Entry 6JC7 (X-ray diffraction, 2.20 A resolution); this record covers chains A and B.

# Chain A (and B)
Molecule: CrmG
From: Actinoalloteichus sp. WH1-2216-6
Notes: chain B of this document is another copy of the same molecule, construct and numbering; everything in this record applies to it too
UniProtKB: H8Y6N2 (H8Y6N2_9PSEU); residue numbers follow UniProt; this construct covers 1-523
Amino-acid sequence (523 residues; numbered 1 to 523; the number before each row is that of its first residue):
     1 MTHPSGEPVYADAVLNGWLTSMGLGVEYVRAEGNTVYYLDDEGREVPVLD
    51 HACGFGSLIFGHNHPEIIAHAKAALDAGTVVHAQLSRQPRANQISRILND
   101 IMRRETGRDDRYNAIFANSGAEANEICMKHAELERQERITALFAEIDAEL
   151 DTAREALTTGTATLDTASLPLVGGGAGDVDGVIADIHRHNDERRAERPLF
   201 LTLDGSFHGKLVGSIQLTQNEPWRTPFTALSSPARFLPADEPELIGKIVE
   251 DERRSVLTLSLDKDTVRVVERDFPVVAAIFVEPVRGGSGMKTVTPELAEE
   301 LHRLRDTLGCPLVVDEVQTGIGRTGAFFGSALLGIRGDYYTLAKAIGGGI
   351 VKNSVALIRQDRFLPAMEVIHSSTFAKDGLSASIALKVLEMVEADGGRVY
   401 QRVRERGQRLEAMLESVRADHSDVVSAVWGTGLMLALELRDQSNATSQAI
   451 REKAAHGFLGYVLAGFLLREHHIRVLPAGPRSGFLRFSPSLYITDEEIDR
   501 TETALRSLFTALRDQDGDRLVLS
Disordered / not traced: 1-5, 173-177, 263, 523
Small-molecule neighbours:
  - PLP-Ala (F0G; (E)-N-({3-hydroxy-2-methyl-5-[(phosphonooxy)methyl]pyridin-4-yl}methylidene)-L-alanine), molecule 1: F55, S119, G120, A121, N124, F207, H208, G209, E282, D315, V317, Q318, K344, R486
  - PLP-Ala (F0G), molecule 2: S373, T374, F375
What the authors report for this chain:
  - catalytic residues: K344 (citing earlier work)
  - mutagenesis - W223A: increased catalytic activity on PLP conversion to PMP
  - binding site for PLP-Ala: Q318, R486

# How chain A and chain B interact
Pairs across the interface (195; chain A residue first):
  P8(A) - R111(B)
  V9(A) - N92(B)
  V9(A) - R111(B)
  V9(A) - Q360(B)  hydrogen bond (backbone-side chain)
  Y10(A) - N92(B)  hydrogen bond (backbone-side chain)
  Y10(A) - S95(B)  hydrogen bond (backbone-side chain)
  Y10(A) - R96(B)
  Y10(A) - N99(B)
  Y10(A) - R111(B)
  Y10(A) - Y112(B)
  Y10(A) - N113(B)
  Y10(A) - A114(B)  hydrogen bond (backbone-backbone)
  A11(A) - N92(B)  hydrogen bond (backbone-side chain)
  A11(A) - N113(B)
  A11(A) - A114(B)
  D12(A) - A91(B)
  D12(A) - N113(B)
  D12(A) - E368(B)
  D12(A) - K377(B)  salt bridge
  A13(A) - E368(B)  hydrogen bond (backbone-side chain)
  V14(A) - P365(B)  hydrophobic
  V14(A) - E368(B)  hydrogen bond (backbone-side chain)
  L15(A) - E368(B)  hydrogen bond (backbone-side chain)
  L15(A) - K377(B)
  N16(A) - R87(B)
  L19(A) - L85(B)
  L19(A) - S86(B)
  T20(A) - R87(B)  hydrogen bond
  G25(A) - R87(B)  hydrogen bond (backbone-side chain)
  V26(A) - S86(B)
  V26(A) - R87(B)  hydrogen bond (backbone-backbone)
  E27(A) - R87(B)
  E27(A) - P89(B)
  Y28(A) - V80(B)
  Y28(A) - S86(B)
  V29(A) - V80(B)
  R30(A) - A77(B)
  R30(A) - G78(B)
  R30(A) - V80(B)
  A31(A) - G78(B)  hydrogen bond (backbone-backbone)
  A31(A) - V80(B)  hydrophobic
  G54(A) - H82(B)
  G54(A) - Q84(B)
  G54(A) - T374(B)
  F55(A) - Q84(B)
  S57(A) - H82(B)
  S57(A) - T374(B)
  L58(A) - H82(B)
  H62(A) - H82(B)
  N63(A) - G78(B)
  N63(A) - T79(B)  hydrogen bond (side chain-backbone)
  I68(A) - L75(B)  hydrophobic
  K72(A) - D76(B)  salt bridge
  L75(A) - I68(B)  hydrophobic
  D76(A) - K72(B)  salt bridge
  A77(A) - R30(B)
  G78(A) - R30(B)
  G78(A) - A31(B)  hydrogen bond (backbone-backbone)
  G78(A) - N63(B)
  T79(A) - N63(B)  hydrogen bond (backbone-side chain)
  V80(A) - Y28(B)
  V80(A) - V29(B)
  V80(A) - R30(B)
  V80(A) - A31(B)
  V81(A) - G349(B)
  V81(A) - I350(B)
  H82(A) - G54(B)
  H82(A) - S57(B)
  H82(A) - L58(B)
  H82(A) - H62(B)
  H82(A) - G349(B)  hydrogen bond (side chain-backbone)
  A83(A) - R474(B)
  Q84(A) - G54(B)
  Q84(A) - F55(B)
  Q84(A) - R474(B)  hydrogen bond (backbone-side chain)
  Q84(A) - L476(B)
  L85(A) - L19(B)
  S86(A) - L19(B)
  S86(A) - V26(B)
  S86(A) - Y28(B)
  R87(A) - N16(B)
  R87(A) - T20(B)  hydrogen bond
  R87(A) - G25(B)  hydrogen bond (side chain-backbone)
  R87(A) - V26(B)  hydrogen bond (backbone-backbone)
  R87(A) - E27(B)
  Q88(A) - D12(B)
  P89(A) - E27(B)
  A91(A) - D12(B)
  N92(A) - V9(B)
  N92(A) - Y10(B)  hydrogen bond (side chain-backbone)
  N92(A) - A11(B)  hydrogen bond (side chain-backbone)
  S95(A) - Y10(B)  hydrogen bond (side chain-backbone)
  R96(A) - Y10(B)
  N99(A) - Y10(B)
  R111(A) - P8(B)
  R111(A) - V9(B)
  R111(A) - Y10(B)
  Y112(A) - Y10(B)
  N113(A) - Y10(B)
  N113(A) - A11(B)
  A114(A) - Y10(B)  hydrogen bond (backbone-backbone)
  A114(A) - A11(B)
  A117(A) - K352(B)
  N118(A) - K352(B)  hydrogen bond
  N118(A) - F375(B)
  S119(A) - E122(B)  hydrogen bond
  E122(A) - S119(B)  hydrogen bond
  E122(A) - L211(B)
  E125(A) - L211(B)
  E125(A) - V212(B)  hydrogen bond (side chain-backbone)
  K129(A) - K210(B)  hydrogen bond (side chain-backbone)
  K129(A) - F227(B)
  E132(A) - P226(B)
  E132(A) - A229(B)
  E132(A) - L230(B)
  L133(A) - P226(B)  hydrophobic
  L133(A) - F227(B)  hydrophobic
  R135(A) - A229(B)
  Q136(A) - P226(B)
  R197(A) - A229(B)
  P198(A) - A229(B)
  P198(A) - L230(B)  hydrophobic
  K210(A) - K129(B)  hydrogen bond (backbone-side chain)
  K210(A) - I370(B)  hydrogen bond (side chain-backbone)
  K210(A) - H371(B)
  K210(A) - S372(B)  hydrogen bond
  L211(A) - E122(B)
  L211(A) - E125(B)
  L211(A) - L211(B)  hydrophobic
  V212(A) - E125(B)  hydrogen bond (backbone-side chain)
  V212(A) - G213(B)
  V212(A) - S231(B)
  G213(A) - V212(B)
  P222(A) - I370(B)
  W223(A) - V369(B)
  W223(A) - I370(B)
  P226(A) - E132(B)
  P226(A) - L133(B)  hydrophobic
  P226(A) - Q136(B)
  F227(A) - K129(B)
  F227(A) - L133(B)  hydrophobic
  F227(A) - I370(B)  hydrophobic
  A229(A) - E132(B)
  A229(A) - R135(B)
  A229(A) - R197(B)
  A229(A) - P198(B)
  A229(A) - S232(B)
  L230(A) - E132(B)
  L230(A) - P198(B)  hydrophobic
  L230(A) - F200(B)  hydrophobic
  L230(A) - S231(B)  hydrogen bond (backbone-side chain)
  L230(A) - S232(B)  hydrogen bond (backbone-backbone)
  S231(A) - L230(B)
  S232(A) - A229(B)
  S232(A) - L230(B)  hydrogen bond (side chain-backbone)
  K344(A) - T374(B)  hydrogen bond
  K344(A) - F375(B)
  G349(A) - V81(B)
  G349(A) - H82(B)
  I350(A) - V81(B)
  I350(A) - L380(B)
  K352(A) - N118(B)  hydrogen bond
  K352(A) - K352(B)  hydrogen bond (backbone-side chain)
  K352(A) - F375(B)  hydrogen bond (side chain-backbone)
  K352(A) - D378(B)  salt bridge
  K352(A) - S381(B)
  N353(A) - F375(B)
  Q360(A) - V9(B)  hydrogen bond (side chain-backbone)
  P365(A) - V14(B)  hydrophobic
  E368(A) - D12(B)  hydrogen bond (side chain-backbone)
  E368(A) - A13(B)  hydrogen bond (side chain-backbone)
  E368(A) - V14(B)  hydrogen bond (side chain-backbone)
  E368(A) - L15(B)  hydrogen bond (side chain-backbone)
  V369(A) - W223(B)
  I370(A) - K210(B)  hydrogen bond (backbone-side chain)
  I370(A) - P222(B)
  I370(A) - W223(B)
  I370(A) - F227(B)  hydrophobic
  H371(A) - K210(B)
  S372(A) - K210(B)  hydrogen bond
  T374(A) - G54(B)
  T374(A) - S57(B)
  T374(A) - K344(B)  hydrogen bond
  F375(A) - N118(B)
  F375(A) - K344(B)
  F375(A) - K352(B)  hydrogen bond (backbone-side chain)
  F375(A) - N353(B)
  K377(A) - D12(B)  salt bridge
  K377(A) - L15(B)
  D378(A) - K352(B)  salt bridge
  L380(A) - I350(B)
  S381(A) - K352(B)
  R474(A) - A83(B)
  R474(A) - Q84(B)  hydrogen bond (side chain-backbone)
  L476(A) - Q84(B)
Also at the interface, not in a pair above, chain A (106 interface residues in all): L24, V36, D50, A71, M128, A195, E196, F200, A343, V351, A376, Y461
Also at the interface, not in a pair above, chain B (104 interface residues in all): L24, V36, A71, Q88, A117, M128, E196, A343, V351, A376, Y461

# Overview
Chain A and chain B form an interface of 106 and 104 residues respectively, with 50 hydrogen bonds and 6 salt
bridges. Among the polar pairs are D12(A)-K377(B), K72(A)-D76(B) and K352(A)-D378(B). Bound to chain A:
PLP-Ala. From the paper: the catalytic residue K344(A); W223A of chain A increases catalytic activity on PLP
conversion to PMP.
Both chains are CrmG (Actinoalloteichus sp. WH1-2216-6). Entry 6JC7 (Crystal structure of aminotransferase
CrmG from Actinoalloteichus sp. WH1-2216-6 in complex with amino donor L-Ala) was determined by X-ray
diffraction together with 6JC8, 6JC9, 6JCA and 6JCB from the same study.
